5LNV - chains A and B of the 4 polymer chains in the assembly; structure by X-ray diffraction, 2.24 A resolution.

== Chain A (and B) ==
Molecule: Pyridoxal 5'-phosphate synthase subunit PDX1.3
Source organism: Arabidopsis thaliana
Notes: EC 4.3.3.6; fragment: PLP synthase subunit Pdx1.3; chain B of this document is another copy of the same molecule, construct and numbering; everything in this record applies to it too
UniProt: Q8L940 (PDX13_ARATH); residues 2-310 here correspond to UniProt positions 1-309 (UniProt number = residue number - 1)
Sequence (316 residues; numbered 2 to 317; the number before each row is that of its first residue):
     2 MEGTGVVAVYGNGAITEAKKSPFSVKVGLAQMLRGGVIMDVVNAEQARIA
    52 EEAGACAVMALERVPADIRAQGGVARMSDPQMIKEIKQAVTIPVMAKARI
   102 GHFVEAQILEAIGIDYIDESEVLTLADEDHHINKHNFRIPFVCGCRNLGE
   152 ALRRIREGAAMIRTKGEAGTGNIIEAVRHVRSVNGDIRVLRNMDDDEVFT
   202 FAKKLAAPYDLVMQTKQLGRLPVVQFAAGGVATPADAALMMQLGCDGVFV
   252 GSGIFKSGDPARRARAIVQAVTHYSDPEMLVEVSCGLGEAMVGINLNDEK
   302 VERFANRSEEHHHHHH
Not modelled in the structure: 2-21, 299-317 (chain B: 2-20, 299-317)
Construct notes: expression tag (311-317)
Glycans and other covalent adducts: (4S)-4-azanyl-5-oxidanyl-pent-1-en-3-one (KIK) linked to K98, K166
Residues lining bound ligands: (4S)-4-azanyl-5-oxidanyl-pent-1-en-3-one (KIK): D41, L62, P66, D119, S121, E122, V123, R164, A169, A229, F250
What the authors report for this chain:
  - binding site for (4S)-4-azanyl-5-oxidanyl-pent-1-en-3-one: K98, K166

== Chain A / chain B interface ==
Pairs across the interface (53):
  T171(A) - V75(B)
  G172(A) - V75(B)
  G172(A) - R77(B)  hydrogen bond (backbone-side chain)
  N173(A) - V75(B)
  N173(A) - T125(B)
  N173(A) - L126(B)
  I174(A) - R100(B)
  I174(A) - A127(B)  hydrophobic
  I175(A) - L126(B)
  I175(A) - A127(B)
  V178(A) - A127(B)
  V178(A) - D128(B)
  R179(A) - E129(B)  salt bridge
  R182(A) - F104(B)
  R182(A) - D128(B)  salt bridge
  R182(A) - H131(B)
  A233(A) - R77(B)
  T234(A) - R77(B)
  A236(A) - H103(B)
  A236(A) - V105(B)
  A236(A) - E106(B)
  A236(A) - I109(B)  hydrophobic
  D237(A) - R100(B)  salt bridge
  D237(A) - H103(B)  salt bridge
  A239(A) - V105(B)  hydrophobic
  L240(A) - H103(B)
  L240(A) - F104(B)  hydrophobic
  L240(A) - V105(B)  hydrophobic
  Q243(A) - F104(B)
  Q243(A) - V105(B)
  Q243(A) - Q108(B)  hydrogen bond
  P278(A) - Q108(B)
  P278(A) - A112(B)  hydrophobic
  E279(A) - A112(B)
  L281(A) - V105(B)  hydrophobic
  L281(A) - I109(B)  hydrophobic
  V282(A) - I109(B)
  V282(A) - A112(B)  hydrophobic
  S285(A) - D80(B)
  S285(A) - P81(B)
  C286(A) - D80(B)
  C286(A) - Q82(B)
  C286(A) - K85(B)
  G287(A) - D80(B)  hydrogen bond (backbone-side chain)
  G287(A) - Q82(B)
  L288(A) - D80(B)  hydrogen bond (backbone-side chain)
  A291(A) - R77(B)
  M292(A) - R77(B)  hydrogen bond (backbone-side chain)
  V293(A) - V75(B)  hydrogen bond (backbone-backbone)
  G294(A) - G74(B)
  I295(A) - V75(B)
  N296(A) - G74(B)
  N296(A) - T125(B)  hydrogen bond
Also at the interface, not in a pair above, chain A (31 interface residues in all): L244, G289
Also at the interface, not in a pair above, chain B (23 interface residues in all): I113, D130

== Overview ==
31 residues of chain A and 23 residues of chain B are in contact; the contacts include 7 hydrogen bonds and 4
salt bridges. Polar contacts include R179(A)-E129(B), R182(A)-D128(B) and D237(A)-R100(B).
(4S)-4-azanyl-5-oxidanyl-pent-1-en-3-one is covalently linked to K166(A). From the paper: a binding site for
(4S)-4-azanyl-5-oxidanyl-pent-1-en-3-one at K98(A) and K166(A).
Both chains are Pyridoxal 5'-phosphate synthase subunit PDX1.3 (Arabidopsis thaliana). Entry 5LNV (Crystal
structure of Arabidopsis thaliana Pdx1-I320 complex from multiple crystals) was determined by X-ray
diffraction (same publication as 5LNS, 5LNT, 5LNU and 5LNW).
